Entry 8BDR (electron microscopy, 2.70 A resolution); this record covers chains A and C of the 6 polymer chains in the assembly.

Chain A:
Protein: Polymerase acidic protein
Source organism: Influenza B virus (B/Memphis/13/2003)
Notes: EC 3.1.-.-
UniProtKB: Q5V8Z9 (Q5V8Z9_9INFB); residue numbers follow UniProt; this construct covers 1-726
Chain sequence (751 residues; each row starts with the number of its first residue; numbers below 1 keep their minus sign (Gly-13 is residue -13)):
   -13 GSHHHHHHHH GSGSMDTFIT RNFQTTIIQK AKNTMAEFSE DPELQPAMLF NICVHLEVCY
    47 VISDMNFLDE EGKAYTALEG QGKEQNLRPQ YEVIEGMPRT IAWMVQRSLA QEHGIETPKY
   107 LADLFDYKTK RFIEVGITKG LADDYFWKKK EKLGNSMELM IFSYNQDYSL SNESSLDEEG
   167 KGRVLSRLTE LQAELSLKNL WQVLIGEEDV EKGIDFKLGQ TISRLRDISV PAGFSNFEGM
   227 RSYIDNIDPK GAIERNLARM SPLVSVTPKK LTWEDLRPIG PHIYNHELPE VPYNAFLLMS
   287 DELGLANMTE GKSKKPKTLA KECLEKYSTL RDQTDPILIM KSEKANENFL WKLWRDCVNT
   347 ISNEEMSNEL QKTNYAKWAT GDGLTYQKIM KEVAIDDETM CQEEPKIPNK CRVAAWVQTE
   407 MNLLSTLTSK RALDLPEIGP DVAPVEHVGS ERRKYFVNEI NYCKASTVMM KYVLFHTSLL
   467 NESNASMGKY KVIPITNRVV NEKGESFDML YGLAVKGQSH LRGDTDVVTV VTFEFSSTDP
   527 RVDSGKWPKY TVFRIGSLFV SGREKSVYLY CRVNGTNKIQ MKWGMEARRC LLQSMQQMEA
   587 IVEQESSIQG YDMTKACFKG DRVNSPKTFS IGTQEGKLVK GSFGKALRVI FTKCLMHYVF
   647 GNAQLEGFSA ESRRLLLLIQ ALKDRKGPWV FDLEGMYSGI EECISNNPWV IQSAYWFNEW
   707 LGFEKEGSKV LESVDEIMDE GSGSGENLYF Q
Not modelled in the structure: -13 to 0, 723-737
Sequence notes: expression tag (-13 to 0, 727-737)

Chain C:
Protein: Polymerase basic protein 2
Source organism: Influenza B virus (B/Memphis/13/2003)
UniProtKB: Q5V8X3 (Q5V8X3_9INFB); residues 1-770 here = UniProt positions 1-770
Chain sequence (798 residues; each row starts with the number of its first residue; numbers below 1 keep their minus sign (Gly-8 is residue -8)):
    -8 GSGSGSGSGM TLAKIELLKQ LLRDNEAKTV LKQTTVDQYN IIRKFNTSRI EKNPSLRMKW
    52 AMCSNFPLAL TKGDMANRIP LEYKGIQLKT NAEDIGTKGQ MCSIAAVTWW NTYGPIGDTE
   112 GFERVYESFF LRKMRLDNAT WGRITFGPVE RVRKRVLLNP LTKEMPPDEA SNVIMEILFP
   172 KEAGIPREST WIHRELIKEK REKLKGTMIT PIVLAYMLER ELVARRRFLP VAGATSAEFI
   232 EMLHCLQGEN WRQIYHPGGN KLTESRSQSM IVACRKIIRR SIVASNPLEL AVEIANKTVI
   292 DTEPLKSCLA AIDGGDVACD IIRAALGLKI RQRQRFGRLE LKRISGRGFK NDEEILIGNG
   352 TIQKIGIWDG EEEFHVRCGE CRGILKKSKM KLEKLLINSA KKEDMRDLII LCMVFSQDTR
   412 MFQGVRGEIN FLNRAGQLLS PMYQLQRYFL NRSNDLFDQW GYEESPKASE LHGINESMNA
   472 SDYTLKGVVV TRNVIDDFSS TETEKVSITK NLSLIKRTGE VIMGANDVSE LESQAQLMIT
   532 YDTPKMWEMG TTKELVQNTY QWVLKNLVTL KAQFLLGKED MFQWDAFEAF ESIIPQKMAG
   592 QYSGFARAVL KQMRDQEVMK TDQFIKLLPF CFSPPKLRSN GEPYQFLKLV LKGGGENFIE
   652 VRKGSPLFSY NPQTEVLTIC GRMMSLKGKI EDEERNRSMG NAVLAGFLVS GKYDPDLGDF
   712 KTIEELEKLK PGEKANILLY QGKPVKVVKR KRYSALSNDI SQGIKRQRMT VESMGWALSG
   772 WSHPQFEKGS GSENLYFQ
Not modelled in the structure: -8 to 0, 83-88, 485-493, 741-789
Sequence notes: expression tag (-8 to 0, 771-789)
Residues lining bound ligands: 7-methyl-gpppa (GTA; p1-7-methylguanosine-P3-adenosine-5',5'-triphosphate): Ser258, Gln259, Ile262, Arg266, Gly306, Gln325, Arg326, Arg334, Lys341, Trp359, Glu363, Lys378, Phe406, Gln408, Ser431, Met433, Tyr434, Ser520, Leu522

Chain A / chain C interface:
Contacting residue pairs (64):
  Trp89(A) - Gly175(C)
  Trp89(A) - Ile176(C)
  Trp89(A) - Pro177(C)
  Met90(A) - Lys172(C)
  Arg93(A) - Glu167(C)  salt bridge
  Arg93(A) - Pro171(C)  hydrogen bond (side chain-backbone)
  Arg93(A) - Lys172(C)
  Arg93(A) - Ala174(C)
  Arg93(A) - Gly175(C)  hydrogen bond (side chain-backbone)
  Arg93(A) - Ile176(C)
  Arg93(A) - Pro177(C)
  Ser94(A) - Lys172(C)
  Gln97(A) - Pro171(C)
  Gln97(A) - Arg192(C)
  Ala429(A) - Trp132(C)  hydrophobic
  Pro430(A) - Trp132(C)
  Pro430(A) - Gly133(C)
  Pro430(A) - Gln244(C)
  Val431(A) - Ile135(C)  hydrophobic
  Val431(A) - Trp242(C)  hydrophobic
  Val431(A) - Gln244(C)  hydrogen bond (backbone-side chain)
  Leu466(A) - Lys50(C)
  Leu466(A) - Trp51(C)  hydrophobic
  Asn467(A) - Cys54(C)
  Ser469(A) - Trp51(C)
  Asn470(A) - Trp51(C)  hydrogen bond (side chain-backbone)
  Asn470(A) - Cys54(C)
  Asn470(A) - Ser55(C)  hydrogen bond (side chain-backbone)
  Met473(A) - Trp51(C)  hydrophobic
  Asp510(A) - Leu47(C)
  Asp510(A) - Arg48(C)  salt bridge
  Lys564(A) - Leu47(C)
  Lys564(A) - Arg48(C)
  Lys564(A) - Trp51(C)
  Lys568(A) - Ser46(C)
  Lys568(A) - Leu47(C)
  Lys568(A) - Lys50(C)
  Glu572(A) - Lys50(C)
  Glu589(A) - Asn241(C)
  Glu589(A) - Trp242(C)  hydrogen bond
  Gln590(A) - Gly672(C)  hydrogen bond (side chain-backbone)
  Gln590(A) - Met674(C)
  Ser592(A) - Phe137(C)
  Ser593(A) - Gly138(C)
  Ser593(A) - Pro139(C)
  Ser593(A) - Asn241(C)  hydrogen bond
  Ser593(A) - Gln548(C)
  Ser593(A) - Gln552(C)  hydrogen bond (backbone-side chain)
  Ser593(A) - Arg673(C)
  Ile594(A) - Gln552(C)
  Ile594(A) - Met674(C)
  Ile594(A) - Met675(C)  hydrophobic
  Gly596(A) - Phe137(C)
  Tyr597(A) - Phe137(C)  hydrophobic
  Asp598(A) - Phe137(C)
  Arg671(A) - Tyr731(C)
  Gly713(A) - Gln664(C)
  Val716(A) - Gln664(C)
  Leu717(A) - Gln664(C)
  Val720(A) - Arg686(C)
  Val720(A) - Lys734(C)  hydrogen bond (backbone-side chain)
  Asp721(A) - Met690(C)
  Asp721(A) - Lys734(C)
  Glu722(A) - Lys734(C)
Other interface residues (no listed pair), chain A (45 interface residues in all): Glu98, Thr103, Pro104, Lys105, Val428, Val434, Arg438, Leu507, Met571, Lys669, Ser714, Glu718, Ser719
Other interface residues (no listed pair), chain C (42 interface residues in all): Asn44, Cys236, Asn662, Pro663, Arg688, Ser689, Leu730

Summary:
45 residues of chain A and 42 residues of chain C are in contact, with 10 hydrogen bonds and 2 salt bridges.
Polar pairs include Arg93(A)-Glu167(C), Asp510(A)-Arg48(C) and Arg93(A)-Pro171(C). Bound to chain C:
7-methyl-gpppa.
Chain A is Polymerase acidic protein and chain C is Polymerase basic protein 2, both from Influenza B virus
(B/Memphis/13/2003); the structure, Early transcription elongation state of influenza B/Mem polymerase
backtracked due to double incoproation of nucleotide analogue ..., was determined by electron microscopy
together with 7R1F, 8BE0 and 8BF5 from the same study.
